Entry 7ELL (electron microscopy, 3.80 A resolution); this record covers chains b and d of the 21 polymer chains in the assembly.

# Chain b (and d)
Molecule: Mu1
Source organism: Mammalian orthoreovirus 3
Notes: chain d of this document is another copy of the same molecule, construct and numbering; everything in this record applies to it too
UniProt: F1ARM5 (F1ARM5_9REOV); numbering as in UniProt (aligned over 43-708)
Amino-acid sequence (666 residues; row label = number of the first residue in the row):
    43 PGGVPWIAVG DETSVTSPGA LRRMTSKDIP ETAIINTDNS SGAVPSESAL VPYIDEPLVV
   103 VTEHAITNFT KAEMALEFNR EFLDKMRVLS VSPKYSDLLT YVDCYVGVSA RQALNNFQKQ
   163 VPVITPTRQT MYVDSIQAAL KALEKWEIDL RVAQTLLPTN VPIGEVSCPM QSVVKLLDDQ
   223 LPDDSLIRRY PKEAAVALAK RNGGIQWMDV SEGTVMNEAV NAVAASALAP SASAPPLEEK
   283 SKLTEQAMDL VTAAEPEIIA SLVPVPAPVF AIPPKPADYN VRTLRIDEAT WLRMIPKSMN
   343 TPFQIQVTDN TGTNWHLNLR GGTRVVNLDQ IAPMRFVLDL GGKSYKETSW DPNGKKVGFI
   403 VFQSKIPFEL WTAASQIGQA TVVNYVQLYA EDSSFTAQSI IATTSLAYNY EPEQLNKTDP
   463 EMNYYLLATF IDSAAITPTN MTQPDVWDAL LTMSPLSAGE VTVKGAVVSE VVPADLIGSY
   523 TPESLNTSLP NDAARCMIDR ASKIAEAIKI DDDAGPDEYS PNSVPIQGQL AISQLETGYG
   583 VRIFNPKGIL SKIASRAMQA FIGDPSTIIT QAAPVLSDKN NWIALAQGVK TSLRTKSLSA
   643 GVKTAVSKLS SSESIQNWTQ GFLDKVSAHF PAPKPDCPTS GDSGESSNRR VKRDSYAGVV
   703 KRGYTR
Disordered / not traced: 676-708
Reported in the primary citation:
  - binding site for myristic acid: Met-212 to Arg-243

# Interface between chain b and chain d
Contacting residue pairs (27; chain b residue first):
  Ser-83(b) with Arg-129(d); Ser-132(d)
  Gly-84(b) with Asp-126(d)
  Ala-85(b) with Asp-126(d); Arg-129(d)
  Pro-87(b) with Glu-123(d); Asp-126(d)
  Glu-89(b) with Glu-123(d)
  Asp-126(b) with Gly-84(d)
  Arg-129(b) with Ser-83(d); Ala-85(d); Val-130(d); Leu-131(d); Met-173(d), hydrogen bond (side chain-backbone); Asp-176(d), hydrogen bond (side chain-backbone); Ser-177(d), hydrogen bond
  Val-130(b) with Arg-129(d)
  Leu-131(b) with Arg-129(d), hydrogen bond (backbone-backbone)
  Ser-132(b) with Ser-83(d); Ser-132(d)
  Met-173(b) with Arg-129(d), hydrogen bond (backbone-side chain)
  Asp-176(b) with Lys-127(d), salt bridge; Arg-129(d), salt bridge
  Ser-177(b) with Arg-129(d), hydrogen bond
  Ala-180(b) with Arg-129(d)
  Asp-251(b) with Ala-91(d)
  Ser-253(b) with Tyr-95(d), hydrogen bond
Other interface residues (no listed pair), chain b (20 interface residues in all): Val-86, Ala-91, Lys-127, Met-128
Other interface residues (no listed pair), chain d (19 interface residues in all): Ser-82, Met-128, Ala-180, Asp-251

# In short
Chain b and chain d form an interface of 20 and 19 residues respectively; the contacts include 7 hydrogen
bonds and 2 salt bridges. Polar contacts include Asp-176(b)/Lys-127(d), Asp-176(b)/Arg-129(d) and
Arg-129(b)/Met-173(d). The paper reports a binding site for myristic acid at Met-212(b).
Chain b and chain d are both Mu1 (Mammalian orthoreovirus 3); the structure, In situ structure of capping
enzyme lambda2, penetration protein mu1 of mammalian reovirus capsid asymmetric unit, was determined by
electron microscopy, deposited together with 7ELH.
